PDB entry 5UHF | X-ray diffraction, 4.34 A resolution (low resolution: residue-level contacts below are approximate; hydrogen-bond / salt-bridge calls are withheld) | chains A and B of the 8 polymer chains in the assembly

# Chain A (and B)
Molecule: DNA-directed RNA polymerase subunit alpha
From: Mycobacterium tuberculosis (strain ATCC 25618 / H37Rv)
Notes: EC 2.7.7.6; chain B of this document is another copy of the same molecule, construct and numbering; everything in this record applies to it too
UniProtKB: P9WGZ1 (RPOA_MYCTU); residue numbers follow UniProt; this construct covers 1-347
Amino-acid sequence (347 residues; numbered 1 to 347; the number before each row is that of its first residue):
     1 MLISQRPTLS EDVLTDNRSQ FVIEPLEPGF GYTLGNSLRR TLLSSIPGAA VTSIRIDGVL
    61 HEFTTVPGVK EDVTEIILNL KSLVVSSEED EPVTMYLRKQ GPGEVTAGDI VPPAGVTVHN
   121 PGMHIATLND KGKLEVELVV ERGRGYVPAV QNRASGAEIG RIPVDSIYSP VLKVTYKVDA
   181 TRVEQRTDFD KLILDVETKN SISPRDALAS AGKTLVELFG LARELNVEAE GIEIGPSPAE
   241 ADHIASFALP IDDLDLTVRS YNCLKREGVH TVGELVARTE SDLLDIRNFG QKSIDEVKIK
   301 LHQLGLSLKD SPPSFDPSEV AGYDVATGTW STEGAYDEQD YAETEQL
Disordered / not traced: 1-2, 227-347 (chain B: 1-5, 156-157, 233-347)

# Interface between chain A and chain B
Contacting residue pairs (55):
  Ile3(A) - Glu141(B)
  Ile3(A) - Arg142(B)
  Gln5(A) - Arg144(B)
  Thr8(A) - Leu218(B)
  Ser10(A) - Leu221(B)
  Glu27(A) - Ser44(B)
  Glu27(A) - Arg144(B)
  Gly29(A) - Arg40(B)
  Phe30(A) - Arg40(B)
  Phe30(A) - Thr41(B)
  Phe30(A) - Leu215(B)
  Phe30(A) - Leu218(B)
  Thr33(A) - Asn36(B)
  Thr33(A) - Ser37(B)
  Ser37(A) - Thr33(B)
  Ser37(A) - Ser37(B)
  Leu38(A) - Phe219(B)
  Arg40(A) - Gly29(B)
  Arg40(A) - Tyr32(B)
  Arg40(A) - Thr33(B)
  Thr41(A) - Thr33(B)
  Ser44(A) - Phe30(B)
  Ser45(A) - Glu27(B)
  Ser45(A) - Phe30(B)
  Arg144(A) - Glu27(B)
  Glu184(A) - Val150(B)
  Glu184(A) - Gln151(B)
  Gln185(A) - Gln151(B)
  Asp206(A) - Asn226(B)
  Leu208(A) - Ala222(B)
  Ala209(A) - Ala222(B)
  Ala209(A) - Arg223(B)
  Ala209(A) - Leu225(B)
  Ala209(A) - Asn226(B)
  Ser210(A) - Ala229(B)
  Gly212(A) - Phe219(B)
  Gly212(A) - Arg223(B)
  Lys213(A) - Arg223(B)
  Lys213(A) - Val227(B)
  Lys213(A) - Glu230(B)
  Thr214(A) - Glu230(B)
  Leu215(A) - Phe219(B)
  Val216(A) - Val216(B)
  Val216(A) - Phe219(B)
  Glu217(A) - Glu230(B)
  Glu217(A) - Ile232(B)
  Phe219(A) - Leu34(B)
  Phe219(A) - Leu215(B)
  Phe219(A) - Val216(B)
  Phe219(A) - Phe219(B)
  Leu221(A) - Thr8(B)
  Ala222(A) - Leu208(B)
  Ala222(A) - Ala209(B)
  Arg223(A) - Lys213(B)
  Asn226(A) - Arg205(B)
Other interface residues (no listed pair), chain A (40 interface residues in all): Leu9, Leu26, Leu34, Pro47, Arg142, Arg205, Leu218, Gly220
Other interface residues (no listed pair), chain B (39 interface residues in all): Asp90, Tyr168, Gly212, Gly220, Glu228

# Summary
Chain A and chain B form an interface of 40 and 39 residues respectively.
Both chains are DNA-directed RNA polymerase subunit alpha (Mycobacterium tuberculosis (strain ATCC 25618 /
H37Rv)). Entry 5UHF (Crystal structure of Mycobacterium tuberculosis transcription initiation complex in
complex with D-IX336) was determined by X-ray diffraction together with 5UH5, 5UH6, 5UH8, 5UH9, 5UHA, 5UHB and
4 further entries from the same study.
